2FYM - chains B and C of the 3 polymer chains in the assembly; structure by X-ray diffraction, 1.60 A resolution.

Chain B:
Molecule: Ribonuclease E
Notes: EC 3.1.4.-
Reference sequence: P21513 (RNE_ECOLI); residues 1-18 here correspond to UniProt positions 833-850 (UniProt number = residue number + 832)
Chain sequence (18 residues; row label = number of the first residue in the row):
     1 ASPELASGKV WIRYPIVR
Unresolved in the structure: 16-18
Curated features (UniProtKB/Swiss-Prot):
  - region: Ala1 to Arg18 (Interaction with enolase)

Chain C:
Molecule: Enolase
From: Escherichia coli
Notes: EC 4.2.1.11
Reference sequence: P0A6P9 (ENO_ECOLI); residues 1-431 here = UniProt positions 1-431
Chain sequence (431 residues; row label = number of the first residue in the row):
     1 SKIVKIIGRE IIDSRGNPTV EAEVHLEGGF VGMAAAPSGA STGSREALEL RDGDKSRFLG
    61 KGVTKAVAAV NGPIAQALIG KDAKDQAGID KIMIDLDGTE NKSKFGANAI LAVSLANAKA
   121 AAAAKGMPLY EHIAELNGTP GKYSMPVPMM NIINGGEHAD NNVDIQEFMI QPVGAKTVKE
   181 AIRMGSEVFH HLAKVLKAKG MNTAVGDEGG YAPNLGSNAE ALAVIAEAVK AAGYELGKDI
   241 TLAMDCAASE FYKDGKYVLA GEGNKAFTSE EFTHFLEELT KQYPIVSIED GLDESDWDGF
   301 AYQTKVLGDK IQLVGDDLFV TNTKILKEGI EKGIANSILI KFNQIGSLTE TLAAIKMAKD
   361 AGYTAVISHR SGETEDATIA DLAVGTAAGQ IKTGSMSRSD RVAKYNQLIR IEEALGEKAP
   421 YNGRKEIKGQ A
Unresolved in the structure: 263-265, 431
Bound ions: Mg2+: Asp245, Glu289, Asp316
Curated features (UniProtKB/Swiss-Prot):
  - binding site (Mg(2+)): Asp317

Chain B / chain C interface:
Residue-residue contacts (17; chain B residue first):
  Pro3(B) - Gln407(C)
  Glu4(B) - Met33(C)
  Glu4(B) - Lys119(C)  salt bridge
  Lys9(B) - Met33(C)
  Lys9(B) - Glu375(C)
  Val10(B) - Glu23(C)
  Val10(B) - Val31(C)  hydrophobic
  Val10(B) - Met33(C)  hydrophobic
  Trp11(B) - His25(C)
  Ile12(B) - Gly29(C)
  Arg13(B) - Lys5(C)
  Arg13(B) - Ile7(C)
  Arg13(B) - His25(C)
  Tyr14(B) - Val4(C)  hydrophobic
  Tyr14(B) - Lys5(C)  hydrogen bond
  Tyr14(B) - Gly29(C)
  Pro15(B) - Gly28(C)
Also at the interface, not in a pair above, chain B (10 interface residues in all): Leu5
Also at the interface, not in a pair above, chain C (15 interface residues in all): Leu26, Asp376, Arg410

Overview:
10 residues of chain B and 15 residues of chain C are in contact; the contacts include 1 hydrogen bond and 1
salt bridge. Polar pairs include Glu4(B)-Lys119(C) and Tyr14(B)-Lys5(C). Asp245(C), Glu289(C) and Asp316(C)
coordinate Mg2+. UniProt lists Mg2+-binding residue Asp317(C) on chain C.
Chain B is Ribonuclease E and chain C is Enolase (Escherichia coli); the structure, Crystal structure of E.
coli enolase complexed with the minimal binding segment of RNase E, was determined by X-ray diffraction.
